6FOS - chains C and E of the 15 polymer chains in the assembly; structure by X-ray diffraction, 4.00 A resolution.

Chain C:
Protein: Photosystem I iron-sulfur center
Source organism: Cyanidioschyzon merolae (strain 10D)
Notes: EC 1.97.1.12
Reference sequence: Q85G47 (PSAC_CYAM1); residues 2-81 here = UniProt positions 2-81
Chain sequence (80 residues; numbered 2 to 81; the number before each row is that of its first residue):
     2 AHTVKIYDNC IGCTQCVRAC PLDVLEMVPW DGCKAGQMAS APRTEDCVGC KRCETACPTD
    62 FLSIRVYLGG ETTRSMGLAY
Small-molecule neighbours:
  - 4Fe-4S cluster (SF4), molecule 1: Asn10, Cys11, Ile12, Gly13, Cys14, Thr15, Gln16, Cys17, Met28, Ala40, Cys58, Pro59, Ser64, Ile65
  - 4Fe-4S cluster (SF4), molecule 2: Cys21, Pro22, Val25, Leu26, Cys48, Val49, Gly50, Cys51, Lys52, Arg53, Cys54, Val67
Swiss-Prot annotation at these positions:
  - binding site ([4Fe-4S] cluster): Cys11, Cys14, Cys17, Cys21, Cys48, Cys51, Cys54, Cys58

Chain E:
Protein: Photosystem I iron-sulfur center subunit VII
Source organism: Cyanidioschyzon merolae (strain 10D)
Reference sequence: Q85FZ1 (Q85FZ1_CYAM1); residue numbers follow UniProt; this construct covers 1-69
Chain sequence (69 residues; row label = number of the first residue in the row):
     1 MIKKGSLVKI LRPESFWYNE VGTVVNVETS KVLYPVLVRF DKVNYSGLNS TNFSLDELVE
    61 IKVEIKSDT

Chain C / chain E interface:
Contacting residue pairs (16):
  Asp9(C) with Arg12(E), salt bridge; Leu33(E); Tyr34(E)
  Asn10(C) with Arg12(E), hydrogen bond; Asn52(E), hydrogen bond (backbone-side chain)
  Ile12(C) with Asn52(E)
  Gly33(C) with Val32(E)
  Cys34(C) with Val32(E)
  Lys35(C) with Glu28(E)
  Cys58(C) with Ser46(E)
  Pro59(C) with Leu48(E)
  Thr60(C) with Asn52(E)
  Asp61(C) with Trp17(E), hydrogen bond; Asn44(E), hydrogen bond (backbone-side chain); Thr51(E)
  Phe62(C) with Glu14(E)
Also at the interface, not in a pair above, chain C (14 interface residues in all): Cys11, Trp31, Thr56
Also at the interface, not in a pair above, chain E (15 interface residues in all): Ser15, Pro35, Phe40

Summary:
Chain C and chain E form an interface of 14 and 15 residues respectively, with 4 hydrogen bonds and 1 salt
bridge. Among the polar pairs are Asp9(C)-Arg12(E), Asn10(C)-Arg12(E) and Asn10(C)-Asn52(E). Chain C binds
4Fe-4S cluster. UniProt lists 8 [4Fe-4S] cluster-binding residues on chain C.
Here chain C is Photosystem I iron-sulfur center and chain E is Photosystem I iron-sulfur center subunit VII,
both from Cyanidioschyzon merolae (strain 10D). Entry 6FOS (Cyanidioschyzon merolae photosystem I) was
determined by X-ray diffraction.
